PDB entry 6MPS | X-ray diffraction, 1.86 A resolution | chain A

== Chain A ==
Molecule: Polyisoprenyl-teichoic acid--peptidoglycan teichoic acid transferase TagT
Organism: Bacillus subtilis
Notes: EC 2.7.8.-
Reference sequence: Q7WY78 (TAGT_BACSU); residues 46-322 here = UniProt positions 46-322
Amino-acid sequence (286 residues; each row starts with the number of its first residue):
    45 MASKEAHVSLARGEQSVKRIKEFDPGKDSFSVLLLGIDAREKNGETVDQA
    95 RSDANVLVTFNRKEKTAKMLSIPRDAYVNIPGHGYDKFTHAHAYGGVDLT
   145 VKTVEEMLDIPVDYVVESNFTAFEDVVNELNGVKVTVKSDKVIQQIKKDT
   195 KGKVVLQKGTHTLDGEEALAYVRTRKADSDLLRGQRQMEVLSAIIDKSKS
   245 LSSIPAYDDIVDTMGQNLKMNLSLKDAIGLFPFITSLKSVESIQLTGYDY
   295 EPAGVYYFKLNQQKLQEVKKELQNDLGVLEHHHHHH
Disordered / not traced: 45-50, 84-92, 248-255, 323-330
Sequence notes: initiating methionine (45); expression tag (323-330)
Ion coordination: Mg2+: D82, D97 (together with LIIa-WTA)
Ligand contacts: LIIa-WTA (JXD; 2-(acetylamino)-4-O-[2-(acetylamino)-2-deoxy-beta-D-mannopyranosyl]-2-deoxy-1-O-[(S)-{[(R)-{[(2Z,6Z,10Z,14E,18E)-3,7,11,15,19,23-hexamethyltetracosa-2,6,10,14,18,22-hexaen-1-yl]oxy}(hydroxy)phosphoryl]oxy}(hydroxy)phosphoryl]-alpha-D-glucopyranose): V76, L78, L79, G80, I81, D82, D97, A98, V100, F104, R118, S162, N163, F164, F167, V170, D193, L213, V216, R217, T218, R219, K220, R227, Q231, V234, L235, L262, I278
Reported in the primary citation:
  - Mg2+ coordination: D82, D97
  - mutagenesis - D82A: decreased catalytic activity
  - mutagenesis - D97A: abolished catalytic activity
  - binding site for LIIa-WTA: R118, R227
  - catalytic residues: R118, R219 (proposed by the authors, not directly observed)
  - catalytic residues: D82, D97

== In short ==
Bound to chain A: LIIa-WTA. D82 and D97 coordinate Mg2+. From the paper: catalytic residues R118, R219 and D82
among others; D82A reduces catalytic activity.
Chain A is Polyisoprenyl-teichoic acid--peptidoglycan teichoic acid transferase TagT (Bacillus subtilis); the
structure, TagT bound to LIIa-WTA, was determined by X-ray diffraction together with 6MPT from the same study.
